PDB entry 6KRQ | X-ray diffraction, 2.10 A resolution | chains E and F of the 10 polymer chains in the assembly

Chain E (and F):
Name: Peroxiredoxin
Organism: Aeropyrum pernix (strain ATCC 700893 / DSM 11879 / JCM 9820 / NBRC 100138 / K1)
Notes: EC 1.11.1.15; chain F of this document is another copy of the same molecule, construct and numbering; everything in this record applies to it too
UniProt: Q9Y9L0 (TDXH_AERPE); numbering as in UniProt (aligned over 2-245)
Amino-acid sequence (244 residues; row label = number of the first residue in the row):
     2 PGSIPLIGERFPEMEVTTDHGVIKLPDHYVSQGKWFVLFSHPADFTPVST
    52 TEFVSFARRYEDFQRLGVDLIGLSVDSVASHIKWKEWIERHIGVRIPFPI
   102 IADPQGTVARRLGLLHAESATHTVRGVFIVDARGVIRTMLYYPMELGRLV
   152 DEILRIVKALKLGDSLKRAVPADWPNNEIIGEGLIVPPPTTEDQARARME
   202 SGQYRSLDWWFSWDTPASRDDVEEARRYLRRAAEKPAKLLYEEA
Sequence notes: engineered mutation S50 (Cys in Q9Y9L0), A80 (Phe in Q9Y9L0), S207 (Cys in Q9Y9L0), S213 (Cys in Q9Y9L0)
UniProt features mapped onto this chain:
  - binding site (substrate): R126

How chain E and chain F interact:
Pairs across the interface - 180 pairs, chain E then chain F:
  P2(E) with I5(F); L7(F); E10(F)
  G3(E) with S4(F), hydrogen bond (backbone-side chain); I5(F), hydrogen bond (backbone-backbone); L7(F)
  S4(E) with P2(F); G3(F); S4(F)
  I5(E) with P2(F); G3(F), hydrogen bond (backbone-backbone); I5(F), hydrophobic
  L7(E) with P2(F); G3(F); L116(F); H117(F); A118(F)
  I8(E) with H117(F), hydrogen bond (backbone-side chain); A118(F), hydrogen bond (backbone-backbone); E119(F), hydrogen bond (backbone-backbone); Y142(F); Y143(F); P144(F), hydrophobic
  G9(E) with A118(F)
  E10(E) with P2(F); A118(F)
  F46(E) with W211(F)
  T47(E) with W211(F)
  P48(E) with I186(F), hydrophobic; P189(F); W211(F); F212(F), hydrophobic
  V49(E) with A170(F), hydrophobic; V171(F); I186(F), hydrophobic
  T51(E) with W211(F); F212(F)
  T52(E) with P172(F); A173(F), hydrogen bond (side chain-backbone); N178(F); I180(F); F212(F)
  E53(E) with A173(F)
  V55(E) with I180(F), hydrophobic
  S56(E) with D174(F), hydrogen bond; E179(F)
  R59(E) with E179(F)
  R60(E) with D174(F), salt bridge; E179(F), salt bridge
  W85(E) with W211(F)
  W88(E) with L208(F); D209(F), hydrogen bond; W211(F), hydrophobic
  R112(E) with P2(F)
  H117(E) with L7(F); I8(F), hydrogen bond (side chain-backbone); M140(F)
  A118(E) with I8(F), hydrogen bond (backbone-backbone); G9(F); E10(F)
  E119(E) with I8(F), hydrogen bond (backbone-backbone)
  R138(E) with P144(F); E146(F), salt bridge
  T139(E) with Y142(F); P144(F)
  M140(E) with H117(F); L141(F); Y142(F), hydrogen bond (backbone-backbone)
  L141(E) with M140(F); Y143(F), hydrophobic
  Y142(E) with I8(F); T139(F); M140(F), hydrogen bond (backbone-backbone); Y142(F), hydrophobic
  Y143(E) with I8(F); L141(F), hydrophobic; E153(F), hydrogen bond; I157(F)
  P144(E) with I8(F), hydrophobic; R138(F); T139(F)
  E146(E) with R138(F), salt bridge; A170(F); V171(F), hydrogen bond (backbone-backbone)
  L147(E) with I157(F), hydrophobic; A160(F), hydrophobic; L161(F), hydrophobic; V171(F)
  G148(E) with R156(F), hydrogen bond (backbone-side chain); V171(F), hydrogen bond (backbone-backbone)
  R149(E) with A173(F); D174(F), hydrogen bond (backbone-backbone)
  L150(E) with E153(F); R156(F); D174(F)
  V151(E) with D174(F), hydrogen bond (backbone-side chain)
  E153(E) with Y143(F), hydrogen bond; L150(F)
  R156(E) with G148(F), hydrogen bond (side chain-backbone); L150(F)
  I157(E) with Y143(F); L147(F), hydrophobic
  L161(E) with L147(F), hydrophobic
  A170(E) with V49(F), hydrophobic; E146(F)
  V171(E) with V49(F); E146(F), hydrogen bond (backbone-backbone); L147(F); G148(F), hydrogen bond (backbone-backbone)
  P172(E) with T52(F)
  A173(E) with T52(F), hydrogen bond (backbone-side chain); E53(F); G148(F); R149(F)
  D174(E) with S56(F), hydrogen bond; R149(F), hydrogen bond (backbone-backbone); L150(F); V151(F), hydrogen bond (side chain-backbone)
  N177(E) with A233(F), hydrogen bond (side chain-backbone); A234(F), hydrogen bond (side chain-backbone); E235(F); K236(F); P237(F)
  N178(E) with T52(F); P237(F); L240(F)
  E179(E) with S56(F); R59(F); R60(F), salt bridge; L240(F); L241(F), hydrogen bond (backbone-backbone)
  I180(E) with T52(F); V55(F), hydrophobic; I93(F), hydrophobic; L240(F); L241(F); Y242(F), hydrogen bond (backbone-backbone)
  I181(E) with L240(F)
  G182(E) with L240(F)
  I186(E) with P48(F), hydrophobic; V49(F), hydrophobic
  P189(E) with P48(F)
  L208(E) with W88(F)
  D209(E) with W88(F), hydrogen bond
  W211(E) with F46(F); T47(F); P48(F); T51(F); W85(F); W88(F), hydrophobic
  F212(E) with P48(F), hydrophobic; T51(F); T52(F)
  W214(E) with Y242(F), hydrophobic
  R227(E) with A234(F)
  L230(E) with L150(F), hydrophobic; A233(F); A234(F)
  R231(E) with R231(F); A234(F)
  A233(E) with N177(F), hydrogen bond (backbone-side chain); L230(F)
  A234(E) with N177(F), hydrogen bond (backbone-side chain); L230(F); R231(F)
  E235(E) with N177(F)
  K236(E) with N177(F); E183(F), salt bridge; R227(F)
  P237(E) with N177(F); N178(F)
  L240(E) with N178(F); E179(F); I180(F); I181(F); G182(F)
  L241(E) with E179(F), hydrogen bond (backbone-backbone); I180(F)
  Y242(E) with I180(F), hydrogen bond (backbone-backbone); W214(F), hydrophobic
Also at the interface, not in a pair above, chain E (79 interface residues in all): P6, H92, I93, L116, V125, A160, R206, K239
Also at the interface, not in a pair above, chain F (80 interface residues in all): P6, H92, V125, R206, K239, A245

In short:
Chain E and chain F form an interface of 79 and 80 residues respectively; the contacts include 37 hydrogen
bonds and 6 salt bridges. Polar pairs include R60(E)-D174(F), R60(E)-E179(F) and R138(E)-E146(F). From
UniProt: substrate-binding residue R126(E) on chain E.
Chain E and chain F are both Peroxiredoxin (Aeropyrum pernix (strain ATCC 700893 / DSM 11879 / JCM 9820 / NBRC
100138 / K1)); the structure, Peroxiredoxin from Aeropyrum pernix K1 (ApPrx) 0Cys F80A mutant, was determined
by X-ray diffraction (same publication as 6KRK, 6KRM, 6KRP, 6KRR and 6KRS).
